7WQT - chains E and F of the 32 polymer chains in the assembly; structure by electron microscopy, 4.30 A resolution (low resolution: residue-level contacts below are approximate; hydrogen-bond / salt-bridge calls are withheld).

== Chain E (and F) ==
Protein: von Willebrand antigen 2
From: Homo sapiens
Notes: fragment: D1D2 domain; chain F of this document is another copy of the same molecule, construct and numbering; everything in this record applies to it too
Reference sequence: P04275 (VWF_HUMAN); numbering as in UniProt (aligned over 23-763)
Amino-acid sequence (741 residues; row label = number of the first residue in the row):
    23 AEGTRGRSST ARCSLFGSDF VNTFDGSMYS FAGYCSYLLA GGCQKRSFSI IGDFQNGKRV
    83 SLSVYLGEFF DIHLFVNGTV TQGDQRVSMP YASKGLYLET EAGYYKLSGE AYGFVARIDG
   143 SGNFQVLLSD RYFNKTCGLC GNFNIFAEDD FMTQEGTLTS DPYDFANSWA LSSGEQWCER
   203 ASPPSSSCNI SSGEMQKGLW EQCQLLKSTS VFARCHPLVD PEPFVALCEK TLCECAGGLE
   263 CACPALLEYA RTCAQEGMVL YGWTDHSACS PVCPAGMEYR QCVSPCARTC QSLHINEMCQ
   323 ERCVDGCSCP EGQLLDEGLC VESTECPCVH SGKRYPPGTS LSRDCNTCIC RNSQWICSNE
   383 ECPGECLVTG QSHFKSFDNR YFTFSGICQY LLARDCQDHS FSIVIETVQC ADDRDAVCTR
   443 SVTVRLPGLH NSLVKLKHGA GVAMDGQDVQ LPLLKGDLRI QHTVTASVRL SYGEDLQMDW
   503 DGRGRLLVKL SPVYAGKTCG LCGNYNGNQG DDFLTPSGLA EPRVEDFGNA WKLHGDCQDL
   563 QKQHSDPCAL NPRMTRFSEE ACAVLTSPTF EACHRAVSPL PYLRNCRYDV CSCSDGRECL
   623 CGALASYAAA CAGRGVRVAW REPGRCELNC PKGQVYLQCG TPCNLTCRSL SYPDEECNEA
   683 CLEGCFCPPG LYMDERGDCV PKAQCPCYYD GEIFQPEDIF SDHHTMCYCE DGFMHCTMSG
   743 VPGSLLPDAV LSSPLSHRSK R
Unresolved in the structure: 23-29, 741-763
Curated features (UniProtKB/Swiss-Prot):
  - glycosylation (N-linked (GlcNAc...) asparagine): N99, N156, N211, N666
  - natural variant: R273 (R273W: In VWD1 and VWD3), W377 (W377C: In VWD3), N528 (N528S: In VWD2), G550 (G550R: In VWD2)
Disulfide bonds: C35-C162, C57-C200, C65-C159, C210-C255, C225-C250, C237-C275, C257-C263, C265-C291, C295-C329, C304-C325, C308-C321, C312-C348, C331-C342, C350-C372, C367-C384, C370-C379, C388-C524, C410-C559, C418-C521, C432-C440, C570-C613, C584-C608, C595-C633, C615-C621, C623-C648, C652-C687, C661-C683, C665-C679, C669-C707, C689-C701, C709-C731, C729-C738
Covalently attached groups: N-acetylglucosamine (NAG) linked to N99, N156
Ion coordination: Ca2+ site 1: D47, N164, F168; Ca2+ site 2: D400, N528, N530, D533, D534
Reported in the primary citation:
  - mutagenesis - Y87S: decreased binding to D'D3 monomer
  - mutagenesis - Y87S: unchanged binding to another copy of this molecule

== How chain E and chain F interact ==
Contacting residue pairs (31; chain E residue first):
  Q431(E) - I721(F)
  Q431(E) - F722(F)
  C432(E) - I721(F)
  A433(E) - I721(F)
  D434(E) - I721(F)
  R442(E) - E714(F)
  H460(E) - I715(F)
  Q469(E) - L475(F)
  D470(E) - D470(F)
  D470(E) - V471(F)
  D470(E) - Q472(F)
  V471(E) - D470(F)
  V471(E) - Q472(F)
  Q472(E) - D470(F)
  Q472(E) - V471(F)
  L475(E) - Q469(F)
  R505(E) - Q717(F)
  R505(E) - D720(F)
  Q560(E) - H725(F)
  E714(E) - R442(F)
  I715(E) - H460(F)
  Q717(E) - R505(F)
  D720(E) - R505(F)
  I721(E) - Q431(F)
  I721(E) - C432(F)
  I721(E) - A433(F)
  I721(E) - D434(F)
  F722(E) - Q431(F)
  F722(E) - R442(F)
  S723(E) - Q431(F)
  H725(E) - Q560(F)
Also at the interface, not in a pair above, chain E (27 interface residues in all): V430, K459, M466, C559, S616, G713
Also at the interface, not in a pair above, chain F (27 interface residues in all): V430, K459, M466, C559, S616, G713, S723

== Summary ==
The chain E/chain F interface involves 27 residues from each chain. N-acetylglucosamine is covalently linked
to N99(E) and N156(E). The Ca2+ site 1 is built by D47(E), N164(E) and F168(E). The paper reports that Y87S of
chain E reduces binding to D'D3 monomer; Y87S of chain E leaves binding to another copy of this molecule
unchanged.
Both chains are von Willebrand antigen 2 (Homo sapiens). Entry 7WQT (Cryo-EM structure of VWF D'D3 dimer
complexed with D1D2 at 4.3 angstron resolution (VWF tube)) was determined by electron microscopy, deposited
together with 7WPP, 7WPQ, 7WPR and 7WPS.
